Entry 2YAV (X-ray diffraction, 1.70 A resolution); this record covers chains A and B of the 6 polymer chains in the assembly.

Chain A (and B):
Molecule: Sulfur oxygenase/reductase
Source organism: Acidianus ambivalens
Notes: EC 1.13.11.55; chain B of this document is another copy of the same molecule, construct and numbering; everything in this record applies to it too
UniProtKB: P29082 (SOR_ACIAM); residues 1-308 here = UniProt positions 1-308
Chain sequence (318 residues; numbered 1 to 318; the number before each row is that of its first residue):
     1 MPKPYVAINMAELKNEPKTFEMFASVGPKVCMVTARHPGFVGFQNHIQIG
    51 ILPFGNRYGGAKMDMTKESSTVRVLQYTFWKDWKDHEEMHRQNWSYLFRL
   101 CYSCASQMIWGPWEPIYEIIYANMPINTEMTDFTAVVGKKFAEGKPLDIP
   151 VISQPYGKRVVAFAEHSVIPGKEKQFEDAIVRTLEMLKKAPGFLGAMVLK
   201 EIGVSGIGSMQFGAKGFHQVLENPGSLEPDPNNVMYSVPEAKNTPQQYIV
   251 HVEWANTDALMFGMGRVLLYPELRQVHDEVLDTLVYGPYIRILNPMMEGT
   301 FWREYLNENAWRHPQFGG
Not modelled in the structure: 1, 309-318
Construct notes: expression tag (309-318)
Modified / non-standard residues: Cys31 (s-mercaptocysteine; CSS)
Swiss-Prot annotation at these positions:
  - binding site (Fe cation): His86, His90, Glu114
  - modified residue: Cys31 (Cysteine persulfide)
  - mutagenesis: Cys31 (C31A/S: No enzyme activity. Still binds iron), His86 (H86A: No enzyme activity and no iron bound), His90 (H90A: No enzyme activity and no iron bound), Cys101 (C101A: 10% residual activity; C101S: 1% residual enzyme activity, and no iron bound), Cys104 (C104A/S: 10% residual activity), Glu114 (E114A: No enzyme activity and no iron bound; E114D: 1% residual enzyme activity and 4% of wild-type levels of iron bound)
Ion coordination: Fe ion: His86, His90, Glu114; Zn2+: His277 (together with acetate ion, chloride ion)
From the paper describing this entry:
  - Zn2+ coordination: His277
  - Zn2+ coordination through a water molecule: His166
  - contacts within the chain: Arg99-Glu228 (salt bridge)
  - self-association interface (contacts with another copy of this molecule); pairs are residue here / residue on that copy: Arg99-Ser226 (hydrogen bond)
  - mutagenesis - R99A, F133A, F141A, S226A, S226L, S226T, M296V: increased catalytic activity
  - mutagenesis - M130A, H166A, H277A: unchanged catalytic activity
  - mutagenesis - M297A: decreased catalytic activity
  - mutagenesis - H166A (Kd 121 uM), H277A (Kd 157 uM): decreased binding to Zn2+
  - catalytic residues: Cys31 (proposed by the authors, not directly observed)

Chain A / chain B interface:
Residue-residue contacts - 112 pairs, chain A then chain B:
  Lys14(A) - Gly60(B)
  Phe54(A) - Leu221(B)  hydrophobic
  Asn56(A) - Tyr102(B)  hydrogen bond
  Asn56(A) - Ala105(B)
  Arg57(A) - Met108(B)
  Arg57(A) - Gly111(B)  hydrogen bond (side chain-backbone)
  Arg57(A) - Pro112(B)
  Arg57(A) - Val220(B)
  Arg57(A) - Leu221(B)
  Tyr58(A) - Met108(B)
  Tyr58(A) - Ile109(B)
  Tyr58(A) - Trp110(B)  hydrophobic
  Tyr58(A) - Gly111(B)
  Gly59(A) - Ala105(B)  hydrogen bond (backbone-backbone)
  Gly59(A) - Ser106(B)
  Gly59(A) - Met108(B)  hydrogen bond (backbone-backbone)
  Gly60(A) - Lys14(B)
  Gly60(A) - Ala105(B)
  Gly60(A) - Ser106(B)  hydrogen bond (backbone-backbone)
  Gly60(A) - Gln107(B)
  Gly60(A) - Met108(B)  hydrogen bond (backbone-backbone)
  Gly60(A) - Ile109(B)
  Ala61(A) - Met108(B)
  Glu68(A) - Ser70(B)
  Ser69(A) - Ser70(B)
  Ser70(A) - Glu68(B)
  Ser70(A) - Ser69(B)
  Ser70(A) - Ser70(B)  hydrogen bond (backbone-side chain)
  Tyr102(A) - Asn56(B)  hydrogen bond
  Ala105(A) - Asn56(B)
  Ala105(A) - Gly59(B)  hydrogen bond (backbone-backbone)
  Ala105(A) - Gly60(B)
  Ser106(A) - Gly59(B)
  Ser106(A) - Gly60(B)  hydrogen bond (backbone-backbone)
  Gln107(A) - Gly60(B)
  Met108(A) - Arg57(B)
  Met108(A) - Tyr58(B)
  Met108(A) - Gly59(B)  hydrogen bond (backbone-backbone)
  Met108(A) - Gly60(B)  hydrogen bond (backbone-backbone)
  Met108(A) - Ala61(B)
  Ile109(A) - Tyr58(B)
  Ile109(A) - Gly60(B)
  Ile109(A) - Tyr289(B)  hydrogen bond (backbone-side chain)
  Trp110(A) - Tyr286(B)  hydrogen bond
  Trp110(A) - Tyr289(B)
  Gly111(A) - Arg57(B)  hydrogen bond (backbone-side chain)
  Gly111(A) - Tyr58(B)
  Pro112(A) - Arg57(B)
  Trp113(A) - Val285(B)
  Trp113(A) - Tyr286(B)  hydrophobic
  Ile169(A) - Met235(B)  hydrophobic
  Ile169(A) - Glu240(B)
  Pro170(A) - Glu240(B)
  Gln211(A) - Val285(B)  hydrogen bond (side chain-backbone)
  Gln211(A) - Tyr286(B)
  Gln211(A) - Gly287(B)  hydrogen bond (side chain-backbone)
  Gly213(A) - Asp282(B)
  Ala214(A) - Asp278(B)
  Ala214(A) - Leu281(B)  hydrophobic
  Ala214(A) - Asp282(B)  hydrogen bond (backbone-side chain)
  Phe217(A) - Leu281(B)  hydrophobic
  Phe217(A) - Pro288(B)  hydrophobic
  His218(A) - Leu268(B)
  His218(A) - Arg274(B)  hydrogen bond
  His218(A) - Asp278(B)  salt bridge
  Val220(A) - Arg57(B)
  Leu221(A) - Phe54(B)  hydrophobic
  Leu221(A) - Arg57(B)
  Leu221(A) - Leu268(B)  hydrophobic
  Glu222(A) - Arg274(B)  salt bridge
  Met235(A) - Ile169(B)  hydrophobic
  Met235(A) - Asp282(B)
  Tyr236(A) - Leu284(B)
  Tyr236(A) - Val285(B)  hydrogen bond (side chain-backbone)
  Glu240(A) - Ile169(B)
  Glu240(A) - Pro170(B)
  Ala241(A) - Pro245(B)
  Ala241(A) - Val285(B)  hydrophobic
  Lys242(A) - Thr244(B)
  Lys242(A) - Pro245(B)
  Asn243(A) - Asn243(B)  hydrogen bond
  Asn243(A) - Thr244(B)
  Asn243(A) - Pro245(B)
  Thr244(A) - Lys242(B)
  Thr244(A) - Asn243(B)
  Thr244(A) - Thr244(B)  hydrogen bond (backbone-backbone)
  Pro245(A) - Ala241(B)
  Pro245(A) - Lys242(B)
  Pro245(A) - Asn243(B)
  Leu268(A) - His218(B)
  Leu268(A) - Leu221(B)  hydrophobic
  Arg274(A) - His218(B)  hydrogen bond
  Arg274(A) - Glu222(B)  salt bridge
  Asp278(A) - Ala214(B)
  Asp278(A) - His218(B)  salt bridge
  Leu281(A) - Ala214(B)  hydrophobic
  Leu281(A) - Phe217(B)  hydrophobic
  Asp282(A) - Gly213(B)
  Asp282(A) - Ala214(B)  hydrogen bond (side chain-backbone)
  Asp282(A) - Met235(B)
  Leu284(A) - Tyr236(B)
  Val285(A) - Trp113(B)
  Val285(A) - Gln211(B)  hydrogen bond (backbone-side chain)
  Val285(A) - Tyr236(B)  hydrogen bond (backbone-side chain)
  Val285(A) - Ala241(B)  hydrophobic
  Tyr286(A) - Trp110(B)  hydrogen bond
  Tyr286(A) - Trp113(B)  hydrophobic
  Tyr286(A) - Gln211(B)
  Gly287(A) - Gln211(B)  hydrogen bond (backbone-side chain)
  Pro288(A) - Phe217(B)  hydrophobic
  Tyr289(A) - Ile109(B)  hydrogen bond (side chain-backbone)
  Tyr289(A) - Trp110(B)
Other interface residues (no listed pair), chain A (55 interface residues in all): Ile51, Met65, Ser209, Met210, Phe212
Other interface residues (no listed pair), chain B (54 interface residues in all): Ile51, Met65, Met210, Phe212

Summary:
Chain A and chain B form an interface of 55 and 54 residues respectively; the contacts include 29 hydrogen
bonds and 4 salt bridges. Polar pairs include His218(A)-Asp278(B), Glu222(A)-Arg274(B) and Asn56(A)-Tyr102(B).
From the paper: the catalytic residue Cys31(A); R99A, F133A and F141A of chain A, among others, increase
catalytic activity; 11 substitutions were tested in all.
Chain A and chain B are both Sulfur oxygenase/reductase (Acidianus ambivalens); the structure, Zn inhibited
sulfur oxygenase reductase, was determined by X-ray diffraction, deposited together with 2YAW and 2YAX.
